Entry 7F8P (X-ray diffraction, 1.70 A resolution); this record covers chain A.

# Chain A
Molecule: L, D-transpeptidase 2
Organism: Mycobacterium tuberculosis (strain ATCC 25618 / H37Rv)
Notes: EC 2.3.2.-
Reference sequence: I6Y9J2 (LDT2_MYCTU); residues 42-408 here = UniProt positions 42-408
Amino-acid sequence (370 residues; numbered 39 to 408; the number before each row is that of its first residue):
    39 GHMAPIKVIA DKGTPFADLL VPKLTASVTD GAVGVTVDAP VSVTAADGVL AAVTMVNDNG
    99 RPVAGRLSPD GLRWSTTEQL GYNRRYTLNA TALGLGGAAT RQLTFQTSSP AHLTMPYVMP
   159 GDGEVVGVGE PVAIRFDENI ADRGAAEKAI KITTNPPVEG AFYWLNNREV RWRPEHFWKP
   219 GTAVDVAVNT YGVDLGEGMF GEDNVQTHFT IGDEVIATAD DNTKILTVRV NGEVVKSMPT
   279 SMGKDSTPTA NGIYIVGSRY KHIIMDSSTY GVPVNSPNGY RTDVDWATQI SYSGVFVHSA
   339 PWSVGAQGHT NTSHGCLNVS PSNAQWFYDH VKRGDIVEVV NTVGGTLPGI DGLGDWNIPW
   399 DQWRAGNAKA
Unresolved in the structure: 39-56, 408
Sequence notes: expression tag (39-41)
Glycans and other covalent adducts: compound 59I linked to Cys354
Small-molecule neighbours:
  - 56X ((4R,5S,6S)-6-((R)-1-hydroxyethyl)-3-((2-isopropoxy-2-oxoethyl)thio)-4-methyl-7-oxo-1-azabicyclo[3.2.0]hept-2-ene-2-carboxylic acid): Met157, Glu168, Pro169, Ala171, Glu207, Arg209, Gly295, Ser296, Tyr298, Gln327, Tyr330, Arg371, Gly390, Leu391
  - 59I ((2R,3R)-3-methyl-4-(2-oxidanylidene-2-propan-2-yloxy-ethyl)sulfanyl-2-[(2R)-3-oxidanyl-1-oxidanylidene-butan-2-yl]-2,3-dihydro-1H-pyrrole-5-carboxylic acid): Met303, Tyr318, Thr320, Gly332, His336, Ala338, Trp340, Thr350, Ser351, His352, Gly353, Asn356
  - glutamic acid (GLU): Ser306, Pro311, Val312, Asn313
From the paper describing this entry:
  - binding site for 56X: Met157, Pro169, Ala171, Ser296, Arg371
  - binding site for 59I: Tyr318, His336, Trp340, His352, Cys354, Asn356
  - conformationally variable residues (side-chain flip): Met157, His300, Asp304, Tyr308, Gln327, Arg371
  - contacts within the chain: Tyr308-Gln327 (water-mediated contact), Ser296-Arg371 (hydrogen bond)
  - mutagenesis - E207A, R209E, Y330F: decreased binding to PG precursor
  - mutagenesis - R209E (26-fold), Y330F: decreased catalytic activity on nitrocefin
  - mutagenesis - E207A, M303A, H336N, S351A (15-fold): decreased catalytic activity on beta-lactam
  - mutagenesis - K282A: decreased catalytic activity
  - mutagenesis - S337A: unchanged catalytic activity on beta-lactam
  - mutagenesis - C354A: abolished catalytic activity on beta-lactam
  - mutagenesis - R209E: abolished catalytic activity on biapenem
  - mutagenesis - H336N, S351A, C354A: decreased catalytic activity on biapenem
  - mutagenesis - R209E (Kd 400 uM), H336N, S351A, C354A: abolished binding to biapenem
  - mutagenesis - E207A, Y330F: decreased binding to biapenem
  - mutagenesis - R209E: decreased binding to cefotaxime
  - allosteric site: Arg209
  - catalytic residues: His336, Cys354 (citing earlier work)
  - catalytic residues: Ser351
  - mutagenesis - E207A, R209E: decreased binding to acetylmuramyl-L-alanyl-D-isoglutamine
  - mutagenesis - R209E: unchanged stability
  - allosteric site: Arg209 (from molecular simulation)

# Overview
Bound to chain A: glutamic acid and compound 56X. Covalently linked compound 59I: at Cys354. From the paper:
catalytic residues His336, Cys354 and Ser351; E207A, M303A and H336N, among others, reduce catalytic activity
on beta-lactam; 9 substitutions were tested in all.
Chain A is L, D-transpeptidase 2 (Mycobacterium tuberculosis (strain ATCC 25618 / H37Rv)); the structure,
Crystal structure of the Mycobacterium tuberculosis L,D-transpeptidase-2 (LdtMt2) with new carbapenem drug
T203, was determined by X-ray diffraction together with 7F71 from the same study.
